PDB entry 8UT9 | electron microscopy, 3.30 A resolution | chains B and E of the 8 polymer chains in the assembly

[Chain B]
Molecule: Hemagglutinin HA2 chain
Source organism: Influenza A virus
UniProt: A0A881CR78 (A0A881CR78_9INFA); residues -3 to 174 here correspond to UniProt positions 336-513 (UniProt number = residue number + 339)
Amino-acid sequence (231 residues; numbered -3 to 227; the number before each row is that of its first residue; numbers below 1 keep their minus sign (Pro-3 is residue -3)):
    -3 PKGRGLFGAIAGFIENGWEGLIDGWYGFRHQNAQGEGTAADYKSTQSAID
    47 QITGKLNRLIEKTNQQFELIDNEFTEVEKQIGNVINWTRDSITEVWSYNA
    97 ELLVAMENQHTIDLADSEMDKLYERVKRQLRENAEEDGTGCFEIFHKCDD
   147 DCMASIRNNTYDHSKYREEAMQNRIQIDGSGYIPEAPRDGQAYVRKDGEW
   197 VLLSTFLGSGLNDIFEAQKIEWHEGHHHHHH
Not modelled in the structure: -3 to 4, 172-227
Differences from the reference sequence: conflict Thr71 (Asn410 in A0A881CR78); expression tag (175-227)
Cystine bridges: Cys144-Cys148
Covalently attached groups: N-acetylglucosamine (NAG) linked to Asn82, Asn154

[Chain E]
Molecule: Hemagglutinin HA1 chain
Source organism: Influenza A virus
UniProt: V5IRV0 (V5IRV0_9INFA); residue numbers follow UniProt; this construct covers 1-316
Amino-acid sequence (317 residues; each row starts with the number of its first residue):
     1 DKICLGHHAVSNGTKVNTLTERGVEVVNATETVERTNIPRICSKGKRTVD
    51 LGQCGLLGTITGPPQCDQFLEFSADLIIERREGSDVCFPGKFVNEEALRQ
   101 ILRESGGIDKEAMGFTYSGIRTNGATSSCRRSGSSFYAEMKWLLSNTDNA
   151 AFPQMTKSYKNTRKNPALIVWGIHHSGSTAEQTKLYGSGNKLVTVGSSNY
   201 QQSFVPSPGARTQVNGQSGRIDFHWLMLNPNDTVTFSFNGAFIAPDRASF
   251 LRGKSMGIQSGVQVDADCEGDCYYSGGTIISNLPFQNIDSRAVGKCPRYV
   301 KQRSLLLATGMKNVPEI
Not modelled in the structure: 317
Differences from the reference sequence: conflict Phe88 (Tyr in V5IRV0); expression tag (317)
Cystine bridges: Cys42-Cys268, Cys54-Cys66, Cys87-Cys129, Cys272-Cys296
Covalently attached groups: N-acetylglucosamine (NAG) linked to Asn28, Asn231

[Interface between chain B and chain E]
Residue-residue contacts (7; chain B residue first):
  Gln47(B) - Thr20(E)
  Gly50(B) - Thr20(E)
  Gly50(B) - Arg22(E)  hydrogen bond (backbone-side chain)
  Lys51(B) - Leu19(E)
  Lys51(B) - Thr20(E)
  Arg54(B) - Leu19(E)
  Arg54(B) - Arg22(E)
Also at the interface, not in a pair above, chain B (7 interface residues in all): Asn53, Gln61, His106
Also at the interface, not in a pair above, chain E (4 interface residues in all): Lys301

[Summary]
7 residues of chain B and 4 residues of chain E are in contact; the contacts include 1 hydrogen bond. The
hydrogen-bonded pair is Gly50(B)-Arg22(E). N-acetylglucosamine is covalently linked to Asn82(B) and Asn154(B).
Covalently linked N-acetylglucosamine: at Asn28(E) and Asn231(E).
Chain B is Hemagglutinin HA2 chain and chain E is Hemagglutinin HA1 chain, both from Influenza A virus; the
structure, CryoEM structure of A/Shanghai/1/2013 H7 in complex with polyclonal Fab from mice immunized with H7
stem ..., was determined by electron microscopy (same publication as 8UT4, 8UT6, 8UT7, 8UT8 and 8UWA).
